PDB entry 6CEX | X-ray diffraction, 2.57 A resolution | chains C and D of the 6 polymer chains in the assembly

Chain C:
Name: Hemagglutinin
From: Influenza A virus (strain A/Hong Kong/1/1968 H3N2)
Reference sequence: Q91MA7 (HEMA_I68A4); residues 11-329 here correspond to UniProt positions 27-345 (UniProt number = residue number + 16)
Chain sequence (323 residues; numbered 7 to 329; the number before each row is that of its first residue):
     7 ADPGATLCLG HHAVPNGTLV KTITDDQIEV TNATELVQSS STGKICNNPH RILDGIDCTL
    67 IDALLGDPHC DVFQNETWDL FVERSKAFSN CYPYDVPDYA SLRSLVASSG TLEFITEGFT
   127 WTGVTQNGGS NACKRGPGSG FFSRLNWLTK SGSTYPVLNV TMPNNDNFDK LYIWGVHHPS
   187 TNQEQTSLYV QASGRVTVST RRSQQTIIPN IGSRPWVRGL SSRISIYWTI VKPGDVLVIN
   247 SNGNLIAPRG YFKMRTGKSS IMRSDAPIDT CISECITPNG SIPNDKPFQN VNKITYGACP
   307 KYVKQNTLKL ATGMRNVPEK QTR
Disordered / not traced: 7-8, 325-329
Disulfides: Cys-52/Cys-277, Cys-64/Cys-76, Cys-97/Cys-139, Cys-281/Cys-305
Glycans and other covalent adducts: N-acetylglucosamine (NAG) linked to Asn-38, Asn-81, Asn-285; glycan linked to Asn-165
Differences from the reference sequence: expression tag (7-10)
Ligand contacts: N-cyclohexyltaurine (NHE; 2-[N-cyclohexylamino]ethane sulfonic acid): Tyr-98, Gly-134, Gly-135, Ser-136, Asn-137, Ala-138, Trp-153, Thr-155, Leu-194, Leu-226
Curated features (UniProtKB/Swiss-Prot):
  - site: Arg-329 (Cleavage)
  - glycosylation (N-linked (GlcNAc...) asparagine): Asn-22, Asn-38, Asn-81, Asn-165, Asn-285

Chain D:
Name: Hemagglutinin
From: Influenza A virus (strain A/Northern Territory/60/1968 H3N2)
Reference sequence: P03436 (HEMA_I68A6); residues 1-174 here correspond to UniProt positions 346-519 (UniProt number = residue number + 345)
Chain sequence (174 residues; numbered 1 to 174; the number before each row is that of its first residue):
     1 GLFGAIAGFI ENGWEGMIDG WYGFRHQNSE GTGQAADLKS TQAAIDQING KLNRVIEKTN
    61 EKFHQIEKEF SEVEGRIQDL EKYVEDTKID LWSYNAELLV ALENQHTIDL TDSEMNKLFE
   121 KTGRQLRENA EDMGNGCFKI YHKCDNACIE SIRNGTYDHD VYRDEALNNR FQIK
Disordered / not traced: 172-174
Disulfides: Cys-144/Cys-148
Glycans and other covalent adducts: N-acetylglucosamine (NAG) linked to Asn-154
Differences from the reference sequence: conflict Gly-123 (Arg468 in P03436)
Ligand contacts:
  - N-cyclohexyltaurine (NHE; 2-[N-cyclohexylamino]ethane sulfonic acid), molecule 1: Arg-54, Val-55, Glu-57, Lys-58, Leu-99, Glu-103
  - N-cyclohexyltaurine (NHE), molecule 2: Ser-93, Tyr-94, Glu-97, Leu-98, Ala-101
Curated features (UniProtKB/Swiss-Prot):
  - glycosylation: Asn-154 (N-linked (GlcNAc...) asparagine)

Interface between chain C and chain D:
Pairs across the interface (134):
  Pro-9(C) / His-142(D)
  Gly-10(C) / Ile-140(D)
  Gly-10(C) / His-142(D)
  Ala-11(C) / Gln-27(D)
  Ala-11(C) / Asn-28(D)
  Ala-11(C) / Phe-138(D)
  Ala-11(C) / Lys-139(D)
  Ala-11(C) / Ile-140(D)  hydrogen bond (backbone-backbone)
  Thr-12(C) / Arg-25(D)
  Thr-12(C) / His-26(D)
  Thr-12(C) / Gln-27(D)  hydrogen bond (backbone-backbone)
  Thr-12(C) / Phe-138(D)
  Leu-13(C) / Phe-24(D)  hydrophobic
  Leu-13(C) / Arg-25(D)
  Leu-13(C) / Thr-122(D)
  Leu-13(C) / Cys-137(D)
  Leu-13(C) / Phe-138(D)  hydrogen bond (backbone-backbone)
  Leu-13(C) / Ile-140(D)  hydrophobic
  Leu-13(C) / Ile-152(D)  hydrophobic
  Cys-14(C) / Trp-14(D)
  Cys-14(C) / Gly-23(D)
  Cys-14(C) / Phe-24(D)
  Cys-14(C) / Arg-25(D)  hydrogen bond (backbone-backbone)
  Cys-14(C) / Gly-136(D)
  Cys-14(C) / Cys-137(D)  disulfide
  Leu-15(C) / Ile-10(D)
  Leu-15(C) / Trp-14(D)
  Leu-15(C) / Gly-23(D)
  Leu-15(C) / Phe-24(D)  hydrophobic
  Leu-15(C) / Met-115(D)  hydrophobic
  Leu-15(C) / Leu-118(D)  hydrophobic
  Leu-15(C) / Thr-122(D)
  Leu-15(C) / Gly-136(D)  hydrogen bond (backbone-backbone)
  Leu-15(C) / Phe-138(D)  hydrophobic
  Gly-16(C) / Trp-14(D)
  Gly-16(C) / Tyr-22(D)
  Gly-16(C) / Gly-23(D)  hydrogen bond (backbone-backbone)
  Gly-16(C) / Met-115(D)
  His-17(C) / Ile-6(D)
  His-17(C) / Ile-10(D)
  His-17(C) / Gly-13(D)
  His-17(C) / Trp-14(D)  hydrogen bond (backbone-backbone)
  His-17(C) / Trp-21(D)
  His-17(C) / Tyr-22(D)
  His-17(C) / Met-115(D)
  His-18(C) / Trp-14(D)
  His-18(C) / Met-17(D)
  His-18(C) / Gly-20(D)
  His-18(C) / Trp-21(D)  hydrogen bond (backbone-backbone)
  Ala-19(C) / Gly-13(D)
  Ala-19(C) / Trp-14(D)  hydrogen bond (backbone-backbone)
  Ala-19(C) / Glu-15(D)
  Val-20(C) / Glu-15(D)
  Pro-21(C) / Glu-15(D)
  Val-26(C) / Asn-104(D)
  Lys-27(C) / Glu-97(D)  salt bridge
  Lys-27(C) / Val-100(D)
  Lys-27(C) / Asn-104(D)  hydrogen bond (backbone-side chain)
  Thr-28(C) / Ala-101(D)
  Thr-28(C) / Asn-104(D)
  Thr-28(C) / Gln-105(D)  hydrogen bond
  Thr-28(C) / Ile-108(D)
  Ile-29(C) / Ala-101(D)
  Ile-29(C) / Leu-102(D)  hydrophobic
  Ile-29(C) / Gln-105(D)  hydrogen bond (backbone-side chain)
  Thr-30(C) / Gln-105(D)  hydrogen bond (backbone-side chain)
  Thr-40(C) / Leu-52(D)
  Leu-42(C) / Val-100(D)  hydrophobic
  His-56(C) / Glu-61(D)
  Arg-109(C) / Glu-67(D)  salt bridge
  Ser-110(C) / His-64(D)  hydrogen bond
  Ser-114(C) / His-64(D)
  Lys-264(C) / Phe-63(D)
  Ser-265(C) / His-64(D)
  Ser-266(C) / Phe-63(D)
  Ser-266(C) / His-64(D)  hydrogen bond
  Arg-269(C) / Glu-67(D)  salt bridge
  Glu-280(C) / Glu-61(D)
  Asn-290(C) / Thr-59(D)
  Asp-291(C) / Ile-56(D)
  Pro-293(C) / Val-55(D)
  Pro-293(C) / Ile-56(D)
  Phe-294(C) / Ala-96(D)  hydrophobic
  Lys-299(C) / Lys-68(D)  hydrogen bond (backbone-side chain)
  Lys-299(C) / Glu-85(D)
  Lys-299(C) / Ile-89(D)
  Ile-300(C) / Lys-68(D)
  Ile-300(C) / Glu-69(D)
  Thr-301(C) / Gln-65(D)
  Tyr-302(C) / Phe-63(D)  hydrophobic
  Gly-303(C) / Asn-60(D)
  Gly-303(C) / Glu-61(D)
  Gly-303(C) / Lys-62(D)  hydrogen bond (backbone-backbone)
  Ala-304(C) / Thr-59(D)
  Ala-304(C) / Asn-60(D)
  Ala-304(C) / Glu-61(D)
  Cys-305(C) / Thr-59(D)
  Cys-305(C) / Asn-60(D)  hydrogen bond (backbone-backbone)
  Pro-306(C) / Thr-59(D)
  Lys-307(C) / Asn-60(D)
  Lys-307(C) / Trp-92(D)
  Tyr-308(C) / Ile-89(D)  hydrophobic
  Val-309(C) / Trp-92(D)
  Val-309(C) / Ser-93(D)
  Lys-310(C) / Ile-89(D)
  Lys-310(C) / Asp-90(D)  salt bridge
  Lys-310(C) / Ser-93(D)  hydrogen bond (backbone-side chain)
  Gln-311(C) / Ser-93(D)  hydrogen bond (side chain-backbone)
  Gln-311(C) / Glu-97(D)  hydrogen bond
  Leu-314(C) / Ala-96(D)  hydrophobic
  Leu-314(C) / Glu-97(D)
  Lys-315(C) / Val-100(D)
  Lys-315(C) / Asn-104(D)  hydrogen bond (backbone-side chain)
  Leu-316(C) / Leu-52(D)  hydrophobic
  Leu-316(C) / Glu-103(D)
  Leu-316(C) / Asn-104(D)
  Ala-317(C) / Asn-104(D)  hydrogen bond (backbone-side chain)
  Ala-317(C) / Thr-107(D)
  Thr-318(C) / Trp-21(D)
  Thr-318(C) / Ile-48(D)
  Gly-319(C) / Thr-107(D)
  Met-320(C) / Ile-6(D)  hydrophobic
  Met-320(C) / Trp-21(D)
  Met-320(C) / Tyr-22(D)
  Met-320(C) / Thr-111(D)
  Arg-321(C) / Ile-6(D)
  Arg-321(C) / Ala-7(D)
  Arg-321(C) / Ile-108(D)
  Val-323(C) / Ala-7(D)  hydrophobic
  Val-323(C) / Glu-11(D)
  Val-323(C) / Asn-12(D)
  Val-323(C) / Gly-13(D)  hydrogen bond (backbone-backbone)
  Pro-324(C) / Asn-12(D)
  Pro-324(C) / Glu-15(D)
Other interface residues (no listed pair), chain C (59 interface residues in all): Ile-34, Val-36, Ile-267
Other interface residues (no listed pair), chain D (66 interface residues in all): Leu-99, Phe-119, Met-133, Tyr-141, Lys-143, Cys-144, Ile-149, Asn-169
Cross-chain cystine bridges: Cys-14(C)/Cys-137(D)

Summary:
59 residues of chain C and 66 residues of chain D are in contact; the contacts include 1 disulfide bond, 24
hydrogen bonds and 4 salt bridges. Polar pairs include Lys-27(C)/Glu-97(D), Arg-109(C)/Glu-67(D) and
Arg-269(C)/Glu-67(D). Bound to chain C: N-cyclohexyltaurine. Chain D binds N-cyclohexyltaurine.
Chain C is Hemagglutinin (Influenza A virus (strain A/Hong Kong/1/1968 H3N2)) and chain D is Hemagglutinin
(Influenza A virus (strain A/Northern Territory/60/1968 H3N2)); the structure, Crystal structure of the A/Hong
Kong/1/1968 (H3N2) influenza virus hemagglutinin in complex with small molecule N-Cyclohexyltaurine, was
determined by X-ray diffraction together with 6CF5 from the same study.
